PDB entry 8HCD | X-ray diffraction, 2.00 A resolution | chains B and D

[Chain B (and D)]
Molecule: Three-prime repair exonuclease 1
Source organism: Mus musculus
Notes: EC 3.1.11.2; chain D of this document is another copy of the same molecule, construct and numbering; everything in this record applies to it too
UniProtKB: Q91XB0 (TREX1_MOUSE); residue numbers follow UniProt; this construct covers 1-242
Amino-acid sequence (276 residues; row label = number of the first residue in the row; numbers below 1 keep their minus sign (Met-33 is residue -33)):
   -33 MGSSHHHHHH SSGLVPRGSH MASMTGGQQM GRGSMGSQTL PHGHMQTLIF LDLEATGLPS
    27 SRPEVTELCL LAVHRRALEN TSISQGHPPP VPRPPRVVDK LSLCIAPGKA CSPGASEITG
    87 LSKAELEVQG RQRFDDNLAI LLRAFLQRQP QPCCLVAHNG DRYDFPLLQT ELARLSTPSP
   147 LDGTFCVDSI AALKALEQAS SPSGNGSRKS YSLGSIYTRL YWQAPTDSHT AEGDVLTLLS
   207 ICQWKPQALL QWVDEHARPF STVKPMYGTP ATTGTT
Disordered / not traced: -33 to 7, 168-174, 235-242 (chain D: -33 to 3, 167-174, 235-242)
Construct notes: initiating methionine (-33); expression tag (-32 to 0)
Ion coordination: Mg2+ site 1: Asp18, Glu20, Asp200 (together with 2'-deoxycytidine-5'-monophosphate); Mg2+ site 2: Asp18 (together with 2'-deoxycytidine-5'-monophosphate)
Small-molecule neighbours: 2'-deoxycytidine-5'-monophosphate (DCM): Asp18, Leu19, Glu20, Ala21, Gly23, Leu24, Ser78, Ala81, Ile84, Thr85, Tyr129, His195, Asp200
Reported in the primary citation:
  - mutagenesis - L24A: decreased catalytic activity on RNA
  - mutagenesis - H195A: abolished catalytic activity on various DNA and RNA substrates

[Chain B / chain D interface]
Pairs across the interface (77; chain B residue first):
  Glu33(B) with Arg62(D), salt bridge
  His40(B) with Val94(D); Gln95(D)
  Arg42(B) with Glu91(D), salt bridge; Val94(D)
  Ala43(B) with Gln95(D)
  Arg62(B) with Glu33(D), salt bridge; Thr85(D), hydrogen bond (side chain-backbone); Gly86(D); Leu87(D); Thr196(D)
  Val63(B) with Cys70(D), hydrophobic; Gln95(D); Arg97(D)
  Val64(B) with Ser68(D); Cys70(D)
  Asp65(B) with Ser68(D); Leu69(D); Cys70(D), hydrogen bond (side chain-backbone); Arg97(D), salt bridge
  Lys66(B) with Lys66(D); Leu67(D); Ser68(D), hydrogen bond (backbone-backbone); Glu198(D), salt bridge
  Leu67(B) with Lys66(D)
  Ser68(B) with Val64(D); Asp65(D); Lys66(D), hydrogen bond (backbone-backbone)
  Leu69(B) with Asp65(D); Phe111(D), hydrophobic
  Cys70(B) with Val63(D), hydrophobic; Val64(D); Asp65(D), hydrogen bond (backbone-side chain); Arg114(D), hydrogen bond (backbone-side chain)
  Ile71(B) with Arg114(D)
  Thr85(B) with Arg62(D), hydrogen bond (backbone-side chain)
  Gly86(B) with Arg62(D)
  Leu87(B) with Arg62(D)
  Val94(B) with His40(D); Arg42(D)
  Gln95(B) with His40(D); Ala43(D); Val63(D)
  Gly96(B) with Pro116(D)
  Arg97(B) with Asp65(D), salt bridge; Gln115(D), hydrogen bond; Pro116(D)
  Gln98(B) with Gln113(D), hydrogen bond (side chain-backbone); Arg114(D), hydrogen bond (backbone-side chain)
  Arg99(B) with Arg114(D), hydrogen bond (backbone-side chain)
  Asp101(B) with Arg114(D), salt bridge
  Asn103(B) with Ala110(D), hydrogen bond (side chain-backbone); Gln113(D), hydrogen bond; Arg114(D)
  Leu104(B) with Arg114(D)
  Leu107(B) with Ala110(D), hydrophobic; Phe111(D), hydrophobic; Arg114(D)
  Ala110(B) with Asn103(D), hydrogen bond (backbone-side chain); Leu107(D), hydrophobic
  Phe111(B) with Leu107(D), hydrophobic
  Gln113(B) with Gln98(D), hydrogen bond (backbone-side chain); Asn103(D)
  Arg114(B) with Cys70(D), hydrogen bond (side chain-backbone); Ile71(D); Gln98(D), hydrogen bond (side chain-backbone); Arg99(D), hydrogen bond (side chain-backbone); Asp101(D), salt bridge; Asn103(D); Leu104(D); Leu107(D)
  Gln115(B) with Arg97(D), hydrogen bond
  Pro116(B) with Arg97(D)
  Asp193(B) with Arg59(D), salt bridge
  Thr196(B) with Arg62(D)
  Glu198(B) with Lys66(D), salt bridge; Glu198(D)
Also at the interface, not in a pair above, chain B (40 interface residues in all): Glu91, Leu92, Ile106, His195
Also at the interface, not in a pair above, chain D (41 interface residues in all): Asn46, Leu92, Gly96, Ile106, His195

[Overview]
Chain B and chain D form an interface of 40 and 41 residues respectively, with 19 hydrogen bonds and 10 salt
bridges. Polar pairs include Glu33(B)-Arg62(D), Arg42(B)-Glu91(D) and Asp65(B)-Arg97(D). From the paper: L24A
of chain B reduces catalytic activity on RNA; H195A of chain B abolishes catalytic activity on various DNA and
RNA substrates.
Chain B and chain D are both Three-prime repair exonuclease 1 (Mus musculus); the structure, Crystal structure
of mTREX1-DNA product complex (dNMP), was determined by X-ray diffraction together with 8HCC, 8HCF, 8HCG and
8HCH from the same study.
